Entry 5ID0 (X-ray diffraction, 2.48 A resolution); this record covers chains A and B of the 3 polymer chains in the assembly.

# Chain A
Protein: Cetuximab Fab light chain
Source organism: Mus MUSCULUS, homo sapiens
Notes: antibody fragment or engineered binder
Chain sequence (213 residues; row label = number of the first residue in the row):
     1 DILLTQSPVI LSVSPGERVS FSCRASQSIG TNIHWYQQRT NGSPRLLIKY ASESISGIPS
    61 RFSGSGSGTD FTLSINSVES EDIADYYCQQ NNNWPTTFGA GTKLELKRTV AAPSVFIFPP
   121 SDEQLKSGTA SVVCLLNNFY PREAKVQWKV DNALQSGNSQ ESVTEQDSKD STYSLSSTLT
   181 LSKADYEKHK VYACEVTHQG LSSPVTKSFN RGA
Disordered / not traced: 213
Cystine bridges: Cys23-Cys88, Cys134-Cys194

# Chain B
Protein: Cetuximab Fab heavy chain
Source organism: Mus MUSCULUS, homo sapiens
Notes: antibody fragment or engineered binder
Chain sequence (221 residues; numbered 1 to 221; the number before each row is that of its first residue):
     1 EVQLKQSGPG LVQPSQSLSI TCTVSGFSLT NYGVHWVRQS PGKGLEWLGV IWSGGNTDYN
    61 TPFTSRLSIN KDNSKSQVFF KMNSLQSNDT AIYYCARALT YYDYEFAYWG QGTLVTVSAA
   121 STKGPSVFPL APSSKSTSGG TAALGCLVKD YFPEPVTVSW NSGALTSGVH TFPAVLQSSG
   181 LYSLSSVVTV PSSSLGTQTY ICNVNHKPSN TKVDKRVEPK S
Disordered / not traced: 221
Modified positions: Glu1 (pyroglutamic acid; PCA)
Cystine bridges: Cys22-Cys95, Cys146-Cys202
Covalent attachments: N-acetylglucosamine (NAG) linked to Asn88

# How chain A and chain B interact
Residue-residue contacts - 64 pairs, chain A then chain B:
  His34(A) with Glu105(B)
  Tyr36(A) with Glu105(B); Phe106(B), hydrogen bond (side chain-backbone); Trp109(B)
  Gln38(A) with Gln39(B), hydrogen bond; Tyr94(B), hydrogen bond
  Ser43(A) with Tyr94(B); Trp109(B); Gly110(B), hydrogen bond (side chain-backbone); Gln111(B)
  Pro44(A) with Trp109(B)
  Leu46(A) with Phe106(B); Ala107(B), hydrophobic
  Lys49(A) with Leu99(B)
  Tyr50(A) with Asp103(B), hydrogen bond; Glu105(B)
  Tyr87(A) with Gln39(B); Leu45(B), hydrophobic
  Gln89(A) with Tyr104(B), hydrogen bond (side chain-backbone); Phe106(B)
  Asn91(A) with Tyr104(B)
  Trp94(A) with Trp47(B); Tyr59(B); Thr61(B)
  Pro95(A) with Trp47(B), hydrophobic; Asn60(B)
  Thr96(A) with Trp47(B)
  Phe98(A) with Leu45(B), hydrophobic
  Phe116(A) with Lys135(B); Ser136(B); Ala143(B), hydrophobic
  Ile117(A) with Lys135(B), hydrogen bond (backbone-backbone)
  Phe118(A) with Leu130(B); Ala131(B); Ser136(B); Ala143(B)
  Ser121(A) with Phe128(B); Pro129(B)
  Asp122(A) with Lys220(B), salt bridge
  Glu123(A) with Phe128(B)
  Gln124(A) with Phe128(B); Leu147(B); Lys149(B)
  Ser131(A) with Leu147(B); Lys149(B)
  Val133(A) with Leu130(B), hydrophobic
  Leu135(A) with Phe172(B), hydrophobic; Val187(B), hydrophobic
  Asn137(A) with His170(B), hydrogen bond; Thr189(B)
  Asn138(A) with His170(B), hydrogen bond
  Gln160(A) with Val175(B); Leu176(B), hydrogen bond (side chain-backbone); Gln177(B)
  Glu161(A) with Val175(B)
  Ser162(A) with Phe172(B); Pro173(B), hydrogen bond (side chain-backbone)
  Val163(A) with Pro173(B)
  Thr164(A) with Phe172(B)
  Ser174(A) with His170(B), hydrogen bond; Phe172(B)
  Leu175(A) with Phe172(B)
  Ser176(A) with Phe172(B)
  Ser208(A) with Lys135(B), hydrogen bond (backbone-side chain)
Interface residues without a listed pair, chain A (41 interface residues in all): Gly42, Ile55, Ser127, Thr129, Asp167
Interface residues without a listed pair, chain B (44 interface residues in all): Val37, Glu46, Gly112, Thr137, Ser138, Thr141, Leu144, Thr171, Ser185, Lys215

# Summary
The interface between chain A and chain B involves 41 residues on one side and 44 on the other, with 13
hydrogen bonds and 1 salt bridge. Polar contacts include Asp122(A)-Lys220(B), Tyr36(A)-Phe106(B) and
Gln38(A)-Gln39(B). N-acetylglucosamine is covalently linked to Asn88(B).
Chain A is Cetuximab Fab light chain and chain B is Cetuximab Fab heavy chain, both from Mus MUSCULUS, homo
sapiens; the structure, Cetuximab Fab in complex with aminoheptanoic acid-linked meditope, was determined by
X-ray diffraction together with 5ESQ, 5HPM, 5HYQ, 5ICX, 5ICY, 5ICZ and 5ID1 from the same study.
